Entry 2IOL (X-ray diffraction, 2.00 A resolution); this record covers chain A.

Chain A:
Name: Programmed Cell Death 4, Pdcd4
From: Mus musculus
Notes: fragment: C-terminal MA3 domain, residues 323-448
Reference sequence: Q61823 (PDCD4_MOUSE); residues 320-469 here = UniProt positions 320-469
Amino-acid sequence (150 residues; row label = number of the first residue in the row):
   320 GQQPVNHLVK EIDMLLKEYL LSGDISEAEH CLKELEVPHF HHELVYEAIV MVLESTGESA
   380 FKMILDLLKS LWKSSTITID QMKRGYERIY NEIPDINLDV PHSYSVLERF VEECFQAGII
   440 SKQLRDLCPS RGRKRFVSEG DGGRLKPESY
Unresolved in the structure: 320-321, 449-469
Construct notes: modified residue (333, 370, 382, 401)
Modified positions: Mse333, Mse370, Mse382, Mse401 (selenomethionine; parent Met)
Swiss-Prot annotation at these positions:
  - motif: P448 to R454 (Nuclear localization signal)
  - modified residue: S457 (Phosphoserine)
  - mutagenesis: D414 (D414A: Strongly reduced interaction with EIF4A1), D418 (D418A: Strongly reduced interaction with EIF4A1), S457 (S457A/D: No effect on interaction with EIF4A1)

In short:
Curated annotation (UniProt) lists 3 mutagenesis sites.
Chain A is Programmed Cell Death 4, Pdcd4 (Mus musculus); the structure, Crystal structure of the C-terminal
MA3 domain of Pdcd4 (mouse); form 1, was determined by X-ray diffraction together with 2NSZ, 2ION and 2IOS
from the same study.
